6L20 - chain A; structure by X-ray diffraction, 3.09 A resolution.

Chain A:
Protein: Casein kinase II subunit alpha'
Organism: Homo sapiens
Notes: EC 2.7.11.1
UniProt: P19784 (CSK22_HUMAN); residues 1-333 here = UniProt positions 1-333
Chain sequence (338 residues; each row starts with the number of its first residue; numbers below 1 keep their minus sign (Gly-4 is residue -4)):
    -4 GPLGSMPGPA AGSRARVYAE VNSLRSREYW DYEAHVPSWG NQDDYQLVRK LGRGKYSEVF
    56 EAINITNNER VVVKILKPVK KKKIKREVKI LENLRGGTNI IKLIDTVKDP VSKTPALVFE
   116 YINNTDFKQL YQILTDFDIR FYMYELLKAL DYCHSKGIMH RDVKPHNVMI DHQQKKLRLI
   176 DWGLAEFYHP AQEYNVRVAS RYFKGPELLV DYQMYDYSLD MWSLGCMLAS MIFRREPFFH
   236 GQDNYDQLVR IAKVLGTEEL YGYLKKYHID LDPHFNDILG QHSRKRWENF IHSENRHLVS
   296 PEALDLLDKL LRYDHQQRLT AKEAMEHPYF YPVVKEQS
Not modelled in the structure: -4 to 7, 47-52, 59-64, 333
Construct notes: expression tag (-4 to 0)
Ligand contacts: E3U ((6aR)-3,4,6a,10-tetrakis(oxidanyl)-6,7-dihydroindeno[2,1-c]chromen-9-one): Leu46, Val54, Val67, Lys69, Ile96, Phe114, Glu115, Tyr116, Ile117, Asn118, Asn119, Met164, Ile175, Asp176

Summary:
Bound to chain A: compound E3U.
Chain A is Casein kinase II subunit alpha' (Homo sapiens); the structure, Crystal structure of CK2a2 with
hematein, was determined by X-ray diffraction (same publication as 6L23, 6L1Z, 6L21, 6L22 and 6L24).
